PDB entry 6EBP | X-ray diffraction, 1.59 A resolution | chains A and B

== Chain A (and B) ==
Protein: Ribonucleoside-diphosphate reductase, beta subunit
Organism: Aerococcus urinae (strain ACS-120-V-Col10a)
Notes: EC 1.17.4.1; engineered mutation(s): Y123(DAH); chain B of this document is another copy of the same molecule, construct and numbering; everything in this record applies to it too
UniProtKB: F2I8X9 (F2I8X9_AERUA); numbering as in UniProt (aligned over 2-337)
Amino-acid sequence (355 residues; numbered -17 to 337; the number before each row is that of its first residue; numbers below 1 keep their minus sign (Met-17 is residue -17)):
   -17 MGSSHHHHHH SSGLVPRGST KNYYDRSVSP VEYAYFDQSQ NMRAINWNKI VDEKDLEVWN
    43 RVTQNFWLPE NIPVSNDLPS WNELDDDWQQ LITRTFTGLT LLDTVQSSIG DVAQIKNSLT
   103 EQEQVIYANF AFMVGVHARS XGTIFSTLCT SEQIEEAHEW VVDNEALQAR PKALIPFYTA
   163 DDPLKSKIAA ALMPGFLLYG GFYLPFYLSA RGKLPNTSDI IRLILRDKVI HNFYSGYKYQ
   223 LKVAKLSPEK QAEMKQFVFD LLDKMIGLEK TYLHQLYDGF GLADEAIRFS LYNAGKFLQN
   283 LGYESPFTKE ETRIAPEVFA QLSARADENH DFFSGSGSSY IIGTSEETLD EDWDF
Unresolved in the structure: -17 to 3, 307-337 (chain B: -17 to 3, 315-337)
Construct notes: initiating methionine (-17); expression tag (-16 to 1)
Modified positions: DAH (3,4-dihydroxyphenylalanine) at position 123
Ion coordination: Ca2+ site 1 near Ser128 (its only coordinating residue here); Ca2+ site 2: Gly261 (together with glycerol) (shared with Gly263(B), Asp266(B), Glu267(B) of chain B); Ca2+ site 3: Gly263, Asp266, Glu267 (together with glycerol) (shared with Gly261(B) of chain B)
What the authors report for this chain:
  - contacts within the chain: Asp85-DAH_123 (hydrogen bond), Asp85-Lys210 (hydrogen bond), His119-Lys210 (water-mediated contact)

== Chain A / chain B interface ==
Pairs across the interface (110; chain A residue first):
  Asn4(A) with Glu137(B), hydrogen bond
  Tyr5(A) with His140(B); Glu141(B); Val144(B), hydrophobic
  Arg8(A) with Val144(B); Asp145(B), salt bridge
  Ser9(A) with Val144(B)
  Pro12(A) with Leu83(B), hydrophobic; Thr86(B); Val87(B), hydrophobic; Ile91(B)
  Val13(A) with Ser90(B); Ile91(B)
  Tyr15(A) with Lys154(B)
  Ala16(A) with Ile91(B), hydrophobic; Ile157(B), hydrophobic; Thr161(B)
  Tyr17(A) with Thr161(B)
  Asn23(A) with Val144(B), hydrogen bond (side chain-backbone); Glu147(B), hydrogen bond; Gln150(B); Lys154(B), hydrogen bond
  Met24(A) with Leu83(B), hydrophobic; Val144(B); Gln150(B), hydrogen bond (backbone-side chain); Lys154(B); Ile157(B), hydrophobic
  Arg25(A) with Leu83(B)
  Ala26(A) with Thr79(B); Thr82(B); Leu83(B); His140(B)
  Ile27(A) with Thr82(B); Thr86(B), hydrogen bond (backbone-side chain); Ala120(B), hydrophobic; His140(B)
  Asn28(A) with His140(B), hydrogen bond
  Trp29(A) with Arg121(B)
  Asn30(A) with Gly124(B); Phe127(B); Ser128(B); Ile136(B)
  Lys31(A) with Glu137(B), salt bridge
  Trp41(A) with Phe114(B), hydrophobic; Arg121(B)
  Thr45(A) with Phe48(B); Leu50(B)
  Gln46(A) with Phe314(B)
  Phe48(A) with Thr45(B); Phe48(B), hydrophobic; Phe314(B)
  Leu50(A) with Thr45(B)
  Thr79(A) with Ala26(B)
  Thr82(A) with Ala26(B); Ile27(B)
  Leu83(A) with Pro12(B), hydrophobic; Met24(B), hydrophobic; Arg25(B); Ala26(B)
  Thr86(A) with Pro12(B); Ile27(B), hydrogen bond (side chain-backbone)
  Val87(A) with Pro12(B), hydrophobic
  Ser90(A) with Val13(B); Ile97(B); Gln106(B)
  Ile91(A) with Pro12(B); Val13(B); Ala16(B), hydrophobic
  Val94(A) with Val94(B), hydrophobic; Ile97(B), hydrophobic
  Ile97(A) with Ser90(B); Val94(B), hydrophobic
  Val107(A) with Gly117(B)
  Ala110(A) with Phe114(B)
  Asn111(A) with Phe114(B)
  Phe114(A) with Trp41(B), hydrophobic; Ala110(B); Asn111(B); Phe114(B), hydrophobic
  Gly117(A) with Val107(B)
  Ala120(A) with Ile27(B), hydrophobic
  Arg121(A) with Trp29(B); Trp41(B)
  Gly124(A) with Asn30(B)
  Phe127(A) with Asn30(B)
  Ser128(A) with Asn30(B)
  Ile136(A) with Asn30(B)
  Glu137(A) with Asn4(B), hydrogen bond
  His140(A) with Tyr5(B); Ala26(B); Ile27(B); Asn28(B)
  Glu141(A) with Tyr5(B)
  Val144(A) with Tyr5(B), hydrophobic; Arg8(B); Ser9(B); Asn23(B), hydrogen bond (backbone-side chain); Met24(B); Arg25(B)
  Asp145(A) with Arg8(B), salt bridge
  Glu147(A) with Asn23(B), hydrogen bond
  Gln150(A) with Asn23(B); Met24(B), hydrogen bond (side chain-backbone)
  Lys154(A) with Tyr15(B), hydrogen bond; Asn23(B), hydrogen bond; Met24(B)
  Ile157(A) with Ala16(B), hydrophobic; Met24(B), hydrophobic
  Thr161(A) with Ala16(B); Tyr17(B)
Other interface residues (no listed pair), chain A (59 interface residues in all): Ser89, Gln106, Ala113, Val118, Val143, Pro153
Other interface residues (no listed pair), chain B (59 interface residues in all): Leu38, Ser89, Ala113, Val118, Val143, Pro153

== Summary ==
Chain A and chain B each contribute 59 residues to their interface; the contacts include 14 hydrogen bonds and
3 salt bridges. Among the polar pairs are Arg8(A)-Asp145(B), Lys31(A)-Glu137(B) and Asn4(A)-Glu137(B).
Gly263(A), Asp266(A) and Glu267(A) form the Ca2+ site 3. The paper reports contacts within the chain involving
Asp85(A), DAH_123(A) and Lys210(A) among others.
Both chains are Ribonucleoside-diphosphate reductase, beta subunit (Aerococcus urinae (strain
ACS-120-V-Col10a)). Entry 6EBP (Crystal Structure of the Class Ie Ribonucleotide Reductase Beta Subunit from
Aerococcus urinae in Activated Form) was determined by X-ray diffraction, deposited together with 6EBO, 6EBQ
and 6EBZ.
